PDB entry 6X1U | X-ray diffraction, 1.64 A resolution | chains H and L of the 3 polymer chains in the assembly

== Chain H ==
Name: SC39-4 Heavy chain
Source organism: Oryctolagus cuniculus
Amino-acid sequence (221 residues; row label = number of the first residue in the row; note: 1 number in that range is skipped by the numbering (no residue carries it; nothing is unmodelled there)):
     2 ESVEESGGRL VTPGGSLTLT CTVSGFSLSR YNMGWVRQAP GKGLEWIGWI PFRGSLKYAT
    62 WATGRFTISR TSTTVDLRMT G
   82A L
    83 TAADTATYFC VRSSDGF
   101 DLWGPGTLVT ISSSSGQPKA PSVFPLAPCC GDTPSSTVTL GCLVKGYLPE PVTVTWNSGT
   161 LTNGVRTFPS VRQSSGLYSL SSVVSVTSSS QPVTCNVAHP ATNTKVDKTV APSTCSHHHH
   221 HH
Not modelled in the structure: 216-222
Modified positions: Glu2 (pyroglutamic acid; PCA)
Disulfide bonds: Cys22-Cys92, Cys130-Cys215, Cys142-Cys195

== Chain L ==
Name: SC39-4 Light chain
Source organism: Oryctolagus cuniculus
Amino-acid sequence (213 residues; row label = number of the first residue in the row; a row labelled like 95A-95D holds insertion residues (95A, then the next letters in order)):
     3 DMTQTPASVE AVVGGTVTIK CQASRDTGDG LIWYQQKPGQ PPKRLIYKAS TVASGVPSRF
    63 KGRGSGTDFT LTISDLECAD AATYYCHSNF YNR
95A-95D WTYG
    96 NAFGGGTEVV VKGDPVAPTV LIFPPAADQV ATGTVTIVCV ANKYFPDVTV TWEVDGTTQT
   156 TGIENSKTPQ NSADCTYNLS STLTLTSTQY NSHKEYTCKV TQGTTSVVQS FNRGDC
Disulfide bonds: Cys23-Cys88, Cys80-Cys170, Cys134-Cys193

== How chain H and chain L interact ==
Pairs across the interface (73):
  Val37(H) - Phe98(L)  hydrophobic
  Gln39(H) - Gln38(L)  hydrogen bond
  Gln39(H) - Tyr87(L)
  Lys43(H) - Tyr87(L)
  Gly44(H) - Tyr87(L)
  Leu45(H) - Pro44(L)  hydrophobic
  Leu45(H) - Tyr87(L)
  Leu45(H) - Asn96(L)  hydrogen bond (backbone-side chain)
  Leu45(H) - Phe98(L)
  Glu46(H) - Asn96(L)
  Trp47(H) - Tyr93(L)  hydrophobic
  Trp47(H) - Tyr95C(L)  hydrophobic
  Trp47(H) - Asn96(L)  hydrogen bond (backbone-side chain)
  Trp47(H) - Ala97(L)
  Trp47(H) - Phe98(L)
  Trp50(H) - Tyr93(L)  hydrophobic
  Trp50(H) - Asn94(L)
  Lys58(H) - Tyr93(L)
  Lys58(H) - Asn94(L)
  Ala60(H) - Tyr95C(L)
  Ala60(H) - Gly95D(L)
  Thr61(H) - Tyr95C(L)  hydrogen bond (backbone-backbone)
  Thr61(H) - Gly95D(L)
  Trp62(H) - Gly95D(L)
  Ser96(H) - Arg46(L)  hydrogen bond (backbone-side chain)
  Asp97(H) - Ile34(L)
  Asp97(H) - Arg46(L)  hydrogen bond (backbone-side chain)
  Asp97(H) - Tyr49(L)
  Asp97(H) - Lys50(L)
  Gly98(H) - Ile34(L)
  Gly98(H) - Tyr36(L)
  Phe99(H) - Tyr36(L)  hydrogen bond (backbone-side chain)
  Phe99(H) - Arg46(L)
  Phe99(H) - His89(L)
  Phe99(H) - Tyr93(L)
  Phe99(H) - Phe98(L)  hydrophobic
  Asp101(H) - Arg46(L)
  Trp103(H) - Tyr36(L)
  Trp103(H) - Pro44(L)
  Gly104(H) - Pro43(L)
  Phe124(H) - Asp123(L)
  Phe124(H) - Gln124(L)
  Pro125(H) - Ala121(L)
  Leu126(H) - Phe118(L)
  Leu126(H) - Val133(L)  hydrophobic
  Ala127(H) - Phe118(L)
  Ala127(H) - Pro119(L)
  Pro128(H) - Ile117(L)
  Pro128(H) - Phe118(L)
  Cys129(H) - Pro119(L)  hydrophobic
  Cys129(H) - Phe206(L)  hydrophobic
  Cys129(H) - Cys211(L)  disulfide
  Thr139(H) - Leu116(L)
  Thr139(H) - Phe118(L)
  Leu143(H) - Thr131(L)
  Lys145(H) - Thr129(L)
  Lys145(H) - Thr131(L)  hydrogen bond
  Arg166(H) - Asn137(L)  hydrogen bond
  Arg166(H) - Asn173(L)  hydrogen bond
  Phe168(H) - Val135(L)  hydrophobic
  Phe168(H) - Ser161(L)
  Phe168(H) - Thr163(L)
  Phe168(H) - Asn173(L)
  Phe168(H) - Leu174(L)
  Phe168(H) - Ser175(L)
  Pro169(H) - Ser161(L)  hydrogen bond (backbone-side chain)
  Pro169(H) - Lys162(L)
  Val171(H) - Glu159(L)
  Val171(H) - Asn160(L)
  Val171(H) - Ser161(L)
  Arg172(H) - Glu159(L)
  Gln173(H) - Glu159(L)  hydrogen bond
  Ser181(H) - Ser175(L)  hydrogen bond
Interface residues without a listed pair, chain H (40 interface residues in all): Tyr59, Phe91, Ser95, Pro105, Val183
Interface residues without a listed pair, chain L (44 interface residues in all): Asn91, Thr95B, Thr127, Val130, Lys138
Inter-chain disulfides: Cys129(H)-Cys211(L)

== In short ==
Chain H and chain L form an interface of 40 and 44 residues respectively; the contacts include 1 disulfide
bond and 13 hydrogen bonds. Polar pairs include Gln39(H)-Gln38(L), Leu45(H)-Asn96(L) and Trp47(H)-Asn96(L).
Chain H is SC39-4 Heavy chain and chain L is SC39-4 Light chain, both from Oryctolagus cuniculus; the
structure, Structure of pHis Fab (SC39-4) in complex with pHis mimetic peptide, was determined by X-ray
diffraction together with 6X1S, 6X1T, 6X1V and 6X1W from the same study.
